Entry 2JIZ (X-ray diffraction, 2.30 A resolution); this record covers chains B and G of the 7 polymer chains in the assembly.

# Chain B
Name: ATP synthase subunit alpha heart isoform
Organism: Bos taurus
Notes: EC 3.6.1.34
UniProtKB: P19483 (ATPA_BOVIN); residues 2-510 here correspond to UniProt positions 45-553 (UniProt number = residue number + 43)
Amino-acid sequence (510 residues; numbered 1 to 510; the number before each row is that of its first residue):
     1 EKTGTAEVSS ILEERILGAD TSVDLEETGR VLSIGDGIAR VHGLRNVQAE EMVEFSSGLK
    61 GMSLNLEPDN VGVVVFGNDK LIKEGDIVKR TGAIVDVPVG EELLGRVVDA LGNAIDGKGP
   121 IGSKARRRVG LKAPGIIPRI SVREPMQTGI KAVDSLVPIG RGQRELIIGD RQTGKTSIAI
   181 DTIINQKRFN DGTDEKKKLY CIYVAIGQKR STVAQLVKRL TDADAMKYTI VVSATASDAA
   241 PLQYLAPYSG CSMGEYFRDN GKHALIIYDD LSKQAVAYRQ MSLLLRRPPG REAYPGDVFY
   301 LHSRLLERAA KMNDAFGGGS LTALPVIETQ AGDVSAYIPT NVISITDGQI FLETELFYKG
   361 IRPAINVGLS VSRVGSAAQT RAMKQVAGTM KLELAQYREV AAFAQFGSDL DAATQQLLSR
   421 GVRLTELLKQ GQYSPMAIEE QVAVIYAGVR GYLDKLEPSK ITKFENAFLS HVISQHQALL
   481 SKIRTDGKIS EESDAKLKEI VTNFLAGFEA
Unresolved in the structure: 1-22, 402-409, 510
Bound ions: Mg2+: Thr176 (together with AMP-PNP)
Small-molecule neighbours:
  - AMP-PNP (ANP; phosphoaminophosphonic acid-adenylate ester), molecule 1: Asp170, Arg171, Gln172, Thr173, Gly174, Lys175, Thr176, Ser177, Glu328, Phe357, Arg362, Pro363, Gln430, Gly431, Gln432
  - AMP-PNP (ANP), molecule 2: Ile343, Ser344, Val371, Arg373
  - resveratrol (STL): Gly290, Arg291, Glu292, Ala293
Curated features (UniProtKB/Swiss-Prot):
  - binding site (ATP): Gln172, Gly174, Lys175, Thr176, Ser177, Gln430, Gln432
  - binding site (Mg(2+)): Thr176, Asp269
  - site: Ser370 (Required for activity)
  - modified residue: Ser10 (Phosphoserine), Ser22 (Phosphoserine), Ser33 (Phosphoserine), Ser63 (Phosphoserine), Lys80 (N6-acetyllysine), Lys83 (N6-acetyllysine), Lys89 (N6-acetyllysine), Thr91 (Phosphothreonine), Lys118 (N6-acetyllysine), Ser123 (Phosphoserine), Lys124 (N6-acetyllysine), Ser141 (Phosphoserine), Arg161 (Omega-N-methylarginine), Lys187 (N6-acetyllysine), Lys196 (N6-acetyllysine), Lys197 (N6-acetyllysine), Lys218 (N6-acetyllysine), Lys262 (N6-acetyllysine), Lys384 (N6-acetyllysine), Lys391 (N6-acetyllysine) and 5 more in UniProt
  - glycosylation: Ser33 (O-linked (GlcNAc) serine)
From the paper describing this entry:
  - binding site for resveratrol: Gly290, Arg291, Glu292

# Chain G
Name: ATP synthase gamma chain
Organism: Bos taurus
Notes: EC 3.6.1.34
UniProtKB: P05631 (ATPG_BOVIN); residues 1-272 here correspond to UniProt positions 26-297 (UniProt number = residue number + 25)
Amino-acid sequence (272 residues; numbered 1 to 272; the number before each row is that of its first residue):
     1 ATLKDITRRL KSIKNIQKIT KSMKMVAAAK YARAERELKP ARVYGVGSLA LYEKADIKTP
    61 EDKKKHLIIG VSSDRGLCGA IHSSVAKQMK SEAANLAAAG KEVKIIGVGD KIRSILHRTH
   121 SDQFLVTFKE VGRRPPTFGD ASVIALELLN SGYEFDEGSI IFNRFRSVIS YKTEEKPIFS
   181 LDTISSAESM SIYDDIDADV LRNYQEYSLA NIIYYSLKES TTSEQSARMT AMDNASKNAS
   241 EMIDKLTLTF NRTRQAVITK ELIEIISGAA AL
Unresolved in the structure: 48-66, 91-104, 117-126, 149-158, 174-200
Small-molecule neighbours: resveratrol (STL): Ala256, Thr259, Lys260, Ile263, Glu264, Ser267
Curated features (UniProtKB/Swiss-Prot):
  - modified residue: Lys14 (N6-acetyllysine), Lys24 (N6-succinyllysine), Lys30 (N6-acetyllysine), Lys90 (N6-acetyllysine), Ser121 (Phosphoserine), Lys129 (N6-acetyllysine), Lys172 (N6-acetyllysine), Lys245 (N6-succinyllysine)
From the paper describing this entry:
  - binding site for resveratrol: Ala256, Thr259, Lys260, Ile263, Glu264
  - conformationally variable residues (side-chain flip): Lys260
  - contacts within the chain: Lys260-Glu264

# Interface between chain B and chain G
Contacting residue pairs (4; chain B residue first):
  Pro289(B) - Ile263(G)  hydrophobic
  Gly290(B) - Ile263(G)
  Ala331(B) - Leu248(G)  hydrophobic
  Asp333(B) - Arg252(G)  salt bridge
Interface residues without a listed pair, chain B (5 interface residues in all): Ala293
Interface residues without a listed pair, chain G (4 interface residues in all): Thr259

# Summary
Chain B and chain G form an interface of 5 and 4 residues respectively, with 1 salt bridge. The salt-bridged
pair is Asp333(B)-Arg252(G). Resveratrol is bound between chain B and chain G. Ligands of chain B: AMP-PNP.
The paper reports a binding site for resveratrol at Gly290(B), Arg291(B) and Ala256(G) among others;
conformational variability at Lys260(G).
Here chain B is ATP synthase subunit alpha heart isoform and chain G is ATP synthase gamma chain, both from
Bos taurus. Entry 2JIZ (The Structure of F1-ATPase inhibited by resveratrol) was determined by X-ray
diffraction together with 2JJ1 and 2JJ2 from the same study.
